Entry 4V0R (X-ray diffraction, 2.40 A resolution); this record covers chain A.

Chain A:
Molecule: NS5 polymerase
Organism: Dengue virus 3
UniProt: Q6DLV0 (Q6DLV0_9FLAV); residues 4-895 here correspond to UniProt positions 2494-3385 (UniProt number = residue number + 2490)
Sequence (892 residues; row label = number of the first residue in the row):
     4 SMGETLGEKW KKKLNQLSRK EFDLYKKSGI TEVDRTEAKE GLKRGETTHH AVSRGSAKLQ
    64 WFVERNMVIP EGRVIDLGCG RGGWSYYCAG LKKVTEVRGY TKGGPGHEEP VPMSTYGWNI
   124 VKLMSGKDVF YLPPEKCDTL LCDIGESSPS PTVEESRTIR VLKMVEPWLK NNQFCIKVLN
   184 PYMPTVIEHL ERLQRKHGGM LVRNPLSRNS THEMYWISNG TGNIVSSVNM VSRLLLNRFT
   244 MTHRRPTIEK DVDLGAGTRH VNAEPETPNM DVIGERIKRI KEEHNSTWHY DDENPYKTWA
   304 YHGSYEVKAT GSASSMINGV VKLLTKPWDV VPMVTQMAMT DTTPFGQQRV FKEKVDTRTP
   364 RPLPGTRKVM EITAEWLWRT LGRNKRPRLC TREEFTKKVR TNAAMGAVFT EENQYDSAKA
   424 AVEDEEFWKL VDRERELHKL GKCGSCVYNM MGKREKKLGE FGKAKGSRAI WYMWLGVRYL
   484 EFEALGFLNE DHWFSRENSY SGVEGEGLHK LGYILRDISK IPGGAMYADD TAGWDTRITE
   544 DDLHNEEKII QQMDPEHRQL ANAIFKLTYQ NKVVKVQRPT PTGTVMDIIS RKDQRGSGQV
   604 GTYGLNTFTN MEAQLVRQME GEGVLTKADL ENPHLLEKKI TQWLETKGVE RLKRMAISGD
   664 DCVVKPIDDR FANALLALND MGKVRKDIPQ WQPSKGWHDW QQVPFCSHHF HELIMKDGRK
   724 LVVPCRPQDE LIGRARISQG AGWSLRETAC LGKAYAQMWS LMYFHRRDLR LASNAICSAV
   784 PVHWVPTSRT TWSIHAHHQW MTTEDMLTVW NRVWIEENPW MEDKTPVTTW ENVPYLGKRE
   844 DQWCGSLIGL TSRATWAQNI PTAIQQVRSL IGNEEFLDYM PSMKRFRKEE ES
Disordered / not traced: 4-5, 406-417, 455-468, 884-895
Sequence notes: conflict Met5 (Gln2495 in Q6DLV0), Ile72 (Val2562 in Q6DLV0), Glu374 (Gly2864 in Q6DLV0), Tyr418 (Trp2908 in Q6DLV0)
Metal / ion sites: Zn2+ site 1: Glu437, His441, Cys446, Cys449; Mg2+: Asp533, Asp664; Zn2+ site 2: His712, Cys728, Cys847
Residues lining bound ligands:
  - GTP (guanosine-5'-triphosphate): Lys14, Leu17, Asn18, Gln19, Leu20, Arg22, Phe25, Lys29, Ser150, Ser151, Pro152, Glu157, Arg211, Ser213
  - GTP: Lys14, Leu17, Asn18, Gln19, Leu20, Arg22, Phe25, Lys29, Ser150, Ser151, Pro152, Glu157, Arg211, Ser213
  - S-adenosylhomocysteine (SAH): Ser56, Gly58, Ser59, Gly81, Cys82, Gly83, Arg84, Gly85, Gly86, Trp87, Tyr103, Thr104, Lys105, His110, Glu111, Lys130, Asp131, Val132, Phe133, Asp146, Ile147
From the paper describing this entry:
  - binding site for GTP: Leu17, Asn18, Leu20, Phe25
  - mutagenesis - Y119A, R262A, E267A: increased catalytic activity on de novo initiation/elongation
  - mutagenesis - E269A: decreased catalytic activity (polymerase activity)
  - mutagenesis - Y119A, R262A: decreased catalytic activity (N7 activity)
  - mutagenesis - Y119A, R262A: abolished catalytic activity (2'-O activity)
  - mutagenesis - R262A: abolished catalytic activity (N7 and 2'-O MTase activities)
  - mutagenesis - E267A, E269A: decreased catalytic activity (MTase activities)
  - mutagenesis - K95A, R352A: unchanged catalytic activity (MTase activities)
  - mutagenesis - R352A: increased catalytic activity (RdRp activities)
  - mutagenesis - Y119A, R262A, E269A: abolished growth in response to DENV4 mutant replicons
  - mutagenesis - E267A, R352A: unchanged growth in response to Mutant replicons
  - mutagenesis - E267A: unchanged growth in response to infectious virus recovery
  - mutagenesis - Y119A: abolished growth in response to viable virus
  - mutagenesis - K95A (10-fold): decreased growth in response to mutant virus
  - mutagenesis - R352A: abolished growth in response to virus recovery
  - mutagenesis - K95A (2 fold): increased catalytic activity on RdRp

Overview:
Chain A binds S-adenosylhomocysteine and GTP. Glu437, His441, Cys446 and Cys449 form the Zn2+ site 1. Asp533
and Asp664 coordinate Mg2+. The paper reports a binding site for GTP at Leu17, Asn18 and Leu20 among others;
Y119A, R262A and E267A increase catalytic activity on de novo initiation/elongation; 6 substitutions were
tested in all.
Chain A is NS5 polymerase (Dengue virus 3); the structure, Dengue virus full length NS5 complexed with GTP and
sah, was determined by X-ray diffraction, deposited together with 4V0Q.
